Entry 6ESG (electron microscopy, 5.40 A resolution (low resolution: residue-level contacts below are approximate; hydrogen-bond / salt-bridge calls are withheld)); this record covers chains H and J of the 10 polymer chains in the assembly.

# Chain H
Molecule: Histone H2B 1.1
Organism: Xenopus laevis
Reference sequence: P02281 (H2B11_XENLA); residues 1-122 here correspond to UniProt positions 5-126 (UniProt number = residue number + 4)
Amino-acid sequence (122 residues; row label = number of the first residue in the row):
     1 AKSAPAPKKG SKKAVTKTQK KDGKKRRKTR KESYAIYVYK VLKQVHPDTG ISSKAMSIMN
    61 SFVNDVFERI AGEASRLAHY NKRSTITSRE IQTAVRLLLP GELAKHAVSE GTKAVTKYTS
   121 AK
Unresolved in the structure: 1-32, 122
Differences from the reference sequence: variant Thr29 (Ser33 in P02281)
Curated features (UniProtKB/Swiss-Prot):
  - modified residue: Lys2 (N6-acetyllysine), Lys9 (N6-acetyllysine), Ser11 (Phosphoserine), Lys12 (N6-acetyllysine), Lys17 (N6-acetyllysine)
  - glycosylation: Ser109 (O-linked (GlcNAc) serine)
  - cross-link: Lys117 (Glycyl lysine isopeptide (Lys-Gly) (interchain with G-Cter in ubiquitin))

# Chain J
Molecule: 147-nt DNA strand
Organism: synthetic construct
Sequence (147 nucleotides; numbered -73 to 73; the number before each row is that of its first residue; numbers below 1 keep their minus sign (DC-73 is residue -73)):
   -73 CTGGAGAATC CCGGTGCCGA GGCCGCTCAA TTGGTCGTAG ACAGCTCTAG CACCGCTTAA
   -13 ACGCACGTAC GCGCTGTCCC CCGCGTTTTA ACCGCCAAGG GGATTACTCC CTAGTCTCCA
    47 GGCACGTGTC AGATATATAC ATCCTGT
Unresolved in the structure: 68-73

# Chain H / chain J interface
Pairs across the interface - 12 pairs, chain H then chain J:
  Tyr39(H) - DG-53(J)
  Tyr39(H) - DG-52(J)
  Gly50(H) - DG-53(J)
  Ile51(H) - DA-54(J)
  Ile51(H) - DG-53(J)
  Ser52(H) - DA-54(J)
  Ser53(H) - DA-54(J)
  Arg83(H) - DG-34(J)
  Arg83(H) - DA-33(J)
  Ser84(H) - DA-35(J)
  Ser84(H) - DG-34(J)
  Thr85(H) - DG-34(J)

# In short
8 residues of chain H face 6 of chain J across their interface.
Here chain H is Histone H2B 1.1 (Xenopus laevis) and chain J is a 147-nt DNA strand (synthetic construct).
Entry 6ESG (Nucleosome breathing : Class 2) was determined by electron microscopy, deposited together with
6ESF, 6ESH and 6ESI.
